Entry 6U06 (X-ray diffraction, 1.96 A resolution); this record covers chain A.

# Chain A
Name: Eukaryotic translation initiation factor 4E
Organism: Mus musculus
UniProt: P63073 (IF4E_MOUSE); numbering as in UniProt (aligned over 28-217)
Chain sequence (190 residues; row label = number of the first residue in the row):
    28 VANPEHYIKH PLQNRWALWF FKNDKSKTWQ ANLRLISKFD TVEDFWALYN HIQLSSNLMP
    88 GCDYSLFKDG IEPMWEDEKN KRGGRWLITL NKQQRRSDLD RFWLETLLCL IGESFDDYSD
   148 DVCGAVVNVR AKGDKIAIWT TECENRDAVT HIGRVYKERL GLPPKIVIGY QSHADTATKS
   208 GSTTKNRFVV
Unresolved in the structure: 28-29, 206-211
Glycans and other covalent adducts: compound EI8 linked to Lys162
Ligand contacts: EI8 (3-{[(4-cyanophenyl)methyl](1-oxo-1,2-dihydroisoquinolin-7-yl)sulfamoyl}benzene-1-sulfonyl fluoride): Trp46, Phe48, Trp56, Leu60, Asp90, Ser92, Pro100, Met101, Trp102, Glu103, Arg112, Val153, Asn155, Arg157, Lys159, Trp166, Thr203
UniProt features mapped onto this chain:
  - region (EIF4EBP1/2/3 binding): His37 to Gln40, Trp73 to Asn77, Glu132 to Gly139
  - binding site (mRNA): Trp56, Gln57, Trp102, Glu103, Arg157 to Lys162, Thr205 to Ser207
  - modified residue: Ser209 (Phosphoserine)
  - mutagenesis: Ser53 (S53A: No increase in protein levels of ODC1 or CCND1 in NIH 3T3 cells overexpressing the mutant in comparison to a 3-fold increase in cells overexpressing the wild-type ...), Trp56 (W56A: Abolishes mRNA nuclear export. Impairs nuclear pore complex reprogramming. No effect on interaction with PML or viral Z protein but reduces binding to the mRNA cap. Capable of AKT1 activation ...), Val69 (V69A: Reduces interaction with LRPPRC. Abolishes interaction with LRPPRC and abolishes CCND1 mRNA export; when associated with A-73), Trp73 (W73A: Binding to CYFIP1 reduced by 70%. Does not affect mRNA nuclear export or nuclear pore complex reprogramming. Does not affect affinity for mRNA cap. Reduces interaction with LRPPRC ...), Arg157 (R157E: Abolishes binding to the 4ESE element in mRNAs; when associated with E-159 and E-162), Lys159 (K159E: Abolishes binding to the 4ESE element in mRNAs; when associated with E-157 and E-162), Lys162 (K162E: Abolishes binding to the 4ESE element in mRNAs; when associated with E-157 and E-159), Ser209 to Thr210 (Abolishes phosphorylation, abrogates the ability to transform cells and impairs nuclear export of CCND1 but does not affect subcellular location), Ser209 (S209A: Abolishes phosphorylation and abrogates the ability to transform cells; S209D: Abolishes phosphorylation and abrogates the ability to transform cells)
Reported in the primary citation:
  - mutagenesis - K162R: decreased binding to Compound 12
  - mutagenesis - S92H: abolished binding to Compound 12
  - mutagenesis - K162R: abolished binding to compound 12

# In short
Compound EI8 is covalently linked to Lys162. Curated annotation (UniProt) lists 13 mRNA-binding residues and 9
mutagenesis sites. From the paper: K162R reduces binding to Compound 12; S92H abolishes binding to Compound
12.
Chain A is Eukaryotic translation initiation factor 4E (Mus musculus); the structure, Discovery of
Lysine-Targeted eIF4E Inhibitors through Covalent Docking, was determined by X-ray diffraction together with
6U09 from the same study.
